Entry 6D5E (X-ray diffraction, 1.75 A resolution); this record covers chains B and C of the 3 polymer chains in the assembly.

# Chain B
Protein: Son of sevenless homolog 1
From: Homo sapiens
UniProt: Q07889 (SOS1_HUMAN); numbering as in UniProt (aligned over 566-1046)
Sequence (482 residues; row label = number of the first residue in the row):
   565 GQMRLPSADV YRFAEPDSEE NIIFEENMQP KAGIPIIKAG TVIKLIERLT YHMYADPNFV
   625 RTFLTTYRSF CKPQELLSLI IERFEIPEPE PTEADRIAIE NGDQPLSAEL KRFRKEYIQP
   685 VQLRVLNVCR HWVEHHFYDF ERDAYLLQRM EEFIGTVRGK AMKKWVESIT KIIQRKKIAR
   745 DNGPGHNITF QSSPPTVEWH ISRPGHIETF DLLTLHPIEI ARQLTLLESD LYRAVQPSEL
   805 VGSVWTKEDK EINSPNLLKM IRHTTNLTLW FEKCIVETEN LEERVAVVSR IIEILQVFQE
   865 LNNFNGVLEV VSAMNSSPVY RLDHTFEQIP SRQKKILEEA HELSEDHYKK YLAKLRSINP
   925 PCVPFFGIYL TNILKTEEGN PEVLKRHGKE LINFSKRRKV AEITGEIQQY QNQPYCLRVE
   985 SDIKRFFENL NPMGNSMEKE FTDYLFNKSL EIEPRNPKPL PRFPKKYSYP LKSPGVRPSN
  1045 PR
Not modelled in the structure: 591-596, 744-750
Differences from the reference sequence: expression tag (565)
Residues lining bound ligands: FVG (1-[(2S)-1-{6-chloro-1-[(4-fluoro-3,5-dimethylphenyl)methyl]-2-(piperazin-1-yl)-1H-benzimidazol-4-yl}pyrrolidin-2-yl]methanamine): Val852, Ile856, Val875, Met878, Asn879, Val883, Tyr884, Leu886, Asp887, Thr889, Phe890, Ile893, Leu901, Glu902, His905, Glu909
From the paper describing this entry:
  - binding site for FVG: Tyr884
  - conformationally variable residues (side-chain flip): Glu902

# Chain C
Protein: GTPase HRas
From: Homo sapiens
UniProt: P01112 (RASH_HUMAN); numbering as in UniProt (aligned over 1-166)
Sequence (167 residues; row label = number of the first residue in the row; numbering starts at 0):
     0 GMTEYKLVVV GAGGVGKSAL TIQLIQNHFV DEYDPTIEDS YRKQVVIDGE TCLLDILDTA
    60 GQEEYSAMRD QYMRTGEGFL CVFAINNTKS FEDIHQYREQ IKRVKDSDDV PMVLVGNKCD
   120 LAARTVESRQ AQDLARSYGI PYIETSAKTR QGVEDAFYTL VREIRQH
Differences from the reference sequence: expression tag (0)
Ion coordination: Na+ near Thr124 (its only coordinating residue here)
UniProt features mapped onto this chain:
  - region: His166 (Hypervariable region)
  - motif: Tyr32 to Tyr40 (Effector region)
  - binding site (GTP): Gly13 to Ala18, Val29 to Thr35, Ala59, Gly60, Asn116 to Asp119, Ser145 to Lys147
  - modified residue: Met1 (N-acetylmethionine), Thr2 (N-acetylthreonine), Cys118 (S-nitrosocysteine)
  - glycosylation: Thr35 (Microbial infection: O-linked (Glc) threonine)
  - natural variant: Gly12 (G12A: In CSTLO; G12C: In CSTLO; G12D: In CSTLO; G12E: In CSTLO; G12S: In CSTLO and CMEMS; G12V: In CSTLO, bladder carcinoma and CMEMS), Gly13 (G13C: In CSTLO; G13D: In CSTLO; G13R: In SFM), Gln22 (Q22K: In CMEMS), Glu37 (E37EE: In CSTLO), Thr58 (T58I: In CSTLO), Gln61 (Q61K: In NMTC2; Q61L: In melanoma), Glu63 (E63K: In CMEMS), Ser89 (S89C: Found in a patient with severe fetal hydrops and pleural effusion; uncertain significance), Lys117 (K117R: In CSTLO), Ala146 (A146T: In CSTLO; A146V: In CSTLO)
  - mutagenesis: Ser17 (S17N: Dominant negative. Prevents PLCE1 EGF-induced recruitment to plasma membrane. No effect on subcellular location of isoform 2), Asn26 (N26G: Loss of interaction with PLCE1; when associated with V-12), Val29 (V29A: No effect on interaction with PLCE1; when associated with V-12), Tyr32 (Y32F: Loss of interaction and recruitment to plasma membrane of PLCE1; when associated with V-12), Pro34 (P34G: No effect on interaction with PLCE1; when associated with V-12), Thr35 (T35S: Loss of interaction with PLCE1; when associated with V-12), Glu37 (E37G: No effect on interaction with PLCE1; when associated with V-12), Asp38 (D38N: No effect on interaction with PLCE1; when associated with V-12), Ser39 (S39C: No effect on interaction with PLCE1; when associated with V-12), Ala59 (A59T: Loss of GTPase activity and creation of an autophosphorylation site), Gln61 (Q61I: Moderately increased transformation of cultured cell lines; Q61R: Promotes interaction with SHOC2 and PP1C; Q61V: Strongly increased transformation of cultured cell lines), Ala83 (A83T: GTP-binding activity reduced by factor of 30), 4 further mutagenesis entries in UniProt

# Chain B / chain C interface
Residue-residue contacts (74; chain B residue first):
  Trp809(B) - Gly60(C)  hydrogen bond (side chain-backbone)
  Thr810(B) - Gly13(C)
  Leu822(B) - Glu63(C)
  Met824(B) - Tyr64(C)
  Ile825(B) - Glu63(C)
  Ile825(B) - Tyr64(C)
  Arg826(B) - Glu63(C)  salt bridge
  Thr828(B) - Tyr64(C)
  Thr829(B) - Glu63(C)
  Thr829(B) - Tyr64(C)
  Thr829(B) - Ser65(C)
  Thr829(B) - Ala66(C)
  Thr832(B) - Ala66(C)
  Val875(B) - Gln70(C)
  Ser876(B) - Ala66(C)
  Ser876(B) - Met67(C)
  Asn879(B) - Asp69(C)
  Asn879(B) - Gln70(C)  hydrogen bond
  Asn879(B) - Arg73(C)  hydrogen bond (backbone-side chain)
  Ser880(B) - Asp69(C)
  Ser880(B) - Arg73(C)
  Ser881(B) - Asp69(C)  hydrogen bond (backbone-side chain)
  Ser881(B) - Arg73(C)
  Ser881(B) - Arg102(C)
  Ser881(B) - Val103(C)
  Tyr884(B) - Arg73(C)
  His905(B) - Gln70(C)
  Ser908(B) - Gln70(C)  hydrogen bond
  His911(B) - Tyr40(C)
  His911(B) - Asp54(C)  salt bridge
  His911(B) - Ile55(C)
  Tyr912(B) - Met67(C)
  Tyr912(B) - Tyr71(C)  hydrogen bond
  Lys913(B) - Glu37(C)  salt bridge
  Phe929(B) - Gln61(C)
  Phe929(B) - Tyr64(C)  hydrophobic
  Phe929(B) - Met67(C)  hydrophobic
  Phe929(B) - Tyr71(C)
  Phe930(B) - Tyr64(C)
  Gly931(B) - Gln61(C)  hydrogen bond (backbone-side chain)
  Gly931(B) - Tyr64(C)  hydrogen bond (backbone-side chain)
  Leu934(B) - Gly60(C)
  Thr935(B) - Asp57(C)
  Thr935(B) - Thr58(C)  hydrogen bond (side chain-backbone)
  Thr935(B) - Ala59(C)  hydrogen bond (side chain-backbone)
  Thr935(B) - Gln61(C)  hydrogen bond
  Asn936(B) - Pro34(C)
  Asn936(B) - Thr35(C)
  Leu938(B) - Ser17(C)
  Leu938(B) - Ala59(C)
  Leu938(B) - Gly60(C)
  Lys939(B) - Ile21(C)
  Lys939(B) - Tyr32(C)
  Lys939(B) - Pro34(C)
  Lys939(B) - Asp57(C)  hydrogen bond (side chain-backbone)
  Thr940(B) - Pro34(C)
  Glu942(B) - Ser17(C)
  Glu942(B) - Ala18(C)
  Glu942(B) - Ile21(C)
  Gly943(B) - Ile21(C)
  Gly943(B) - Gln25(C)  hydrogen bond (backbone-side chain)
  Gly943(B) - Glu31(C)
  Gly943(B) - Tyr32(C)
  Asn944(B) - Glu31(C)
  Asn944(B) - Tyr32(C)  hydrogen bond (side chain-backbone)
  Pro945(B) - Asp30(C)
  Lys963(B) - Glu31(C)  salt bridge
  Lys963(B) - Tyr32(C)  hydrogen bond (side chain-backbone)
  Glu1002(B) - Ser65(C)
  Glu1002(B) - Arg68(C)  salt bridge
  Lys1003(B) - Gln95(C)  hydrogen bond
  Asp1007(B) - Arg102(C)  salt bridge
  Phe1010(B) - Arg102(C)
  Arg1019(B) - Asp105(C)  salt bridge
Interface residues without a listed pair, chain B (45 interface residues in all): Lys814, Leu833, Pro882, Asp910, Ile932, Thr1006
Interface residues without a listed pair, chain C (36 interface residues in all): Gly12, Asp33, Leu56

# In short
45 residues of chain B face 36 of chain C across their interface; the contacts include 16 hydrogen bonds and 7
salt bridges. Polar contacts include Arg826(B)-Glu63(C), His911(B)-Asp54(C) and Lys913(B)-Glu37(C). Ligands of
chain B: compound FVG. From the paper: a binding site for FVG at Tyr884(B); conformational variability at
Glu902(B).
Here chain B is Son of sevenless homolog 1 and chain C is GTPase HRas, both from Homo sapiens. Entry 6D5E
(Ras:SOS:Ras in complex with a small molecule activator) was determined by X-ray diffraction (same publication
as 6D55, 6D56, 6D59, 6D5G, 6D5H, 6D5J and 4 further entries).
